5FHM - chains A and B; structure by X-ray diffraction, 1.55 A resolution.

== Chain A (and B) ==
Name: Glutamate receptor 2
Organism: Rattus norvegicus
Notes: chain B of this document is another copy of the same molecule, construct and numbering; everything in this record applies to it too
UniProtKB: P19491 (GRIA2_RAT); the construct has insertions or renumbered stretches relative to UniProt, so the offset changes along the chain: 3-117 = UniProt 413-527; 120-264 = UniProt 653-797
Amino-acid sequence (264 residues; numbered 1 to 264; the number before each row is that of its first residue):
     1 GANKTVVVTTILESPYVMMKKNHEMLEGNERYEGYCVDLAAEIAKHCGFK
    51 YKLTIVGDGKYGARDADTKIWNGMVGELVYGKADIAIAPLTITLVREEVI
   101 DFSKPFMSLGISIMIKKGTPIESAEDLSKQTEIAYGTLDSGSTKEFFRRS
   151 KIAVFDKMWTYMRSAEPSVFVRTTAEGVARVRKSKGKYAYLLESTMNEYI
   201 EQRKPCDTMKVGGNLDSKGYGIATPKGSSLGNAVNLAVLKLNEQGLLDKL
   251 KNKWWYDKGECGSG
Not modelled in the structure: 1-3, 262-264 (chain B: 1-3, 263-264)
Differences from the reference sequence: expression tag (1-2); linker (118-119)
Disulfide bonds: Cys-206/Cys-261
Bound ions: lithium ion: Asn-242 (shared with Ser-217(B) of chain B)
Residues lining bound ligands: 5XP ((2S)-3-[5-[2-[[3-(aminomethyl)phenyl]methyl]-1,2,3,4-tetrazol-5-yl]-3-oxidanyl-1,2-oxazol-4-yl]-2-azanyl-propanoic acid): Glu-13, Ser-14, Pro-15, Tyr-16, Tyr-61, Pro-89, Leu-90, Thr-91, Arg-96, Thr-137, Leu-138, Gly-141, Ser-142, Thr-143, Thr-174, Leu-191, Leu-192, Glu-193, Thr-195, Met-196, Tyr-199, Tyr-220, Trp-255
Swiss-Prot annotation at these positions:
  - binding site (L-glutamate): Pro-89, Thr-91, Arg-96, Ser-142, Thr-143, Glu-193
  - site: Arg-64 (Interaction with the cone snail toxin Con-ikot-ikot), Ile-121 (Crucial to convey clamshell closure to channel opening), Arg-148 (Interaction with the cone snail toxin Con-ikot-ikot), Lys-240 (Interaction with the cone snail toxin Con-ikot-ikot)
  - glycosylation: Asn-3 (N-linked (GlcNAc...) asparagine)
  - modified residue (Phosphoserine): Ser-150, Ser-184

== Interface between chain A and chain B ==
Residue-residue contacts (29):
  Thr-93(A) / Glu-243(B)
  Leu-94(A) / Leu-236(B)  hydrophobic
  Leu-94(A) / Lys-240(B)
  Leu-94(A) / Glu-243(B)  hydrogen bond (backbone-side chain)
  Glu-97(A) / Lys-104(B)  salt bridge
  Glu-97(A) / Asn-235(B)  hydrogen bond
  Glu-97(A) / Leu-236(B)
  Glu-97(A) / Leu-239(B)
  Phe-102(A) / Lys-104(B)  hydrogen bond (backbone-side chain)
  Ser-103(A) / Lys-104(B)
  Lys-104(A) / Glu-97(B)  salt bridge
  Lys-104(A) / Phe-102(B)  hydrogen bond (side chain-backbone)
  Lys-104(A) / Ser-103(B)
  Pro-105(A) / Pro-105(B)
  Phe-146(A) / Glu-243(B)
  Arg-149(A) / Glu-243(B)  salt bridge
  Ile-152(A) / Gln-244(B)
  Ser-217(A) / Asn-242(B)  hydrogen bond (backbone-side chain)
  Asn-235(A) / Glu-97(B)  hydrogen bond
  Leu-236(A) / Leu-94(B)
  Leu-236(A) / Glu-97(B)
  Leu-236(A) / Glu-98(B)
  Leu-239(A) / Ile-92(B)  hydrophobic
  Leu-239(A) / Glu-97(B)
  Lys-240(A) / Leu-94(B)
  Asn-242(A) / Ser-217(B)  hydrogen bond (side chain-backbone)
  Glu-243(A) / Thr-93(B)
  Glu-243(A) / Leu-94(B)  hydrogen bond (side chain-backbone)
  Asp-248(A) / Ser-217(B)
Also at the interface, not in a pair above, chain A (23 interface residues in all): Ile-92, Glu-98, Glu-145, Lys-218, Gly-245
Also at the interface, not in a pair above, chain B (22 interface residues in all): Ile-152, Leu-215, Asp-216, Lys-218, Gly-245

== Summary ==
23 residues of chain A and 22 residues of chain B are in contact, with 8 hydrogen bonds and 3 salt bridges.
Polar contacts include Glu-97(A)/Lys-104(B), Arg-149(A)/Glu-243(B) and Leu-94(A)/Glu-243(B). Bound to chain A:
compound 5XP. From UniProt: 6 L-glutamate-binding residues on chain A.
Chain A and chain B are both Glutamate receptor 2 (Rattus norvegicus); the structure, Crystal structure of the
GluA2 ligand-binding domain (S1S2J) in complex with
(S)-2-Amino-3-(5-(2-(3-(aminomethyl)benzyl)-2H-tetrazol-5-yl)-3-hydroxyisoxazol-4-yl)propanoic acid at
resolution 1.55 ..., was determined by X-ray diffraction (same publication as 5FHN and 5FHO).
